PDB entry 7F57 | electron microscopy, 3.80 A resolution | chains C and D of the 5 polymer chains in the assembly

== Chain C (and D) ==
Protein: Glutamate receptor ionotropic, kainate 2
Source organism: Rattus norvegicus
Notes: chain D of this document is another copy of the same molecule, construct and numbering; everything in this record applies to it too
Reference sequence: P42260 (GRIK2_RAT); residues 1-908 here = UniProt positions 1-908
Sequence (908 residues; row label = number of the first residue in the row):
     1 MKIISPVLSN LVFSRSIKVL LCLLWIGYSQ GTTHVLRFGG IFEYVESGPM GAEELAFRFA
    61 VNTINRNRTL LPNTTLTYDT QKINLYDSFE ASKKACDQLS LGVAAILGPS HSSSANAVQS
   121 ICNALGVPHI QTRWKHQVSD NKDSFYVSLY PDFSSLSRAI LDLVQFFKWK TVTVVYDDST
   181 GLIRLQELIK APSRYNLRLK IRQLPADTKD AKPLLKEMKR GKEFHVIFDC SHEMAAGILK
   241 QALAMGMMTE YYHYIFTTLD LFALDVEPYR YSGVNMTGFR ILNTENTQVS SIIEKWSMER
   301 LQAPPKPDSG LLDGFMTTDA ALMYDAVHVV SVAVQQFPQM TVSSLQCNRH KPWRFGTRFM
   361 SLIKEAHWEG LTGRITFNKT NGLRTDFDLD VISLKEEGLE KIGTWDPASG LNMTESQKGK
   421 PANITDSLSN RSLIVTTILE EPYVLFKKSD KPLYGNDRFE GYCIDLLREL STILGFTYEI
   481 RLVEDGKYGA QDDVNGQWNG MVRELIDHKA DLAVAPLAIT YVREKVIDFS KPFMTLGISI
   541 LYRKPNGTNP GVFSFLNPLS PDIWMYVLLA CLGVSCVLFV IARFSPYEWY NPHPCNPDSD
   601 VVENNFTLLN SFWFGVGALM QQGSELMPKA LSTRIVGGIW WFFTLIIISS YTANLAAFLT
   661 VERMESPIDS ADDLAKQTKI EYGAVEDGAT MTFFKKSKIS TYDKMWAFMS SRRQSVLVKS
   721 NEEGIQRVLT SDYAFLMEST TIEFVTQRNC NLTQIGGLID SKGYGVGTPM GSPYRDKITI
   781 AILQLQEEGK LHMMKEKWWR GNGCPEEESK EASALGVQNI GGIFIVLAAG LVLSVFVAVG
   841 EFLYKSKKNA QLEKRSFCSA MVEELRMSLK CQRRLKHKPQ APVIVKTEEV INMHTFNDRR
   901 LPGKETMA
Unresolved in the structure: 1-32, 868-908 (chain D: 1-32, 851-908)
Cystine bridges: Cys96-Cys347
Covalent attachments: N-acetylglucosamine (NAG) linked to Asn275, Asn412, Asn430, Asn751; glycan linked to Asn378
Sequence notes: engineered mutation Leu107 (Phe in P42260); variant Val567 (Ile in P42260), Cys571 (Tyr in P42260)
Curated features (UniProtKB/Swiss-Prot):
  - binding site (L-glutamate): Pro516, Ala518, Arg523, Ala689, Thr690, Glu738
  - modified residue (Phosphoserine): Ser846, Ser868
  - glycosylation (N-linked (GlcNAc...) asparagine): Asn67, Asn73, Asn275, Asn378, Asn412, Asn423, Asn430, Asn546, Asn751
  - cross-link: Lys886 (Glycyl lysine isopeptide (Lys-Gly) (interchain with G-Cter in SUMO1))
  - natural variant: Cys571 (Y571C: In RNA edited version; this construct carries the variant), Gln621 (Q621R: In RNA edited version)
  - mutagenesis: Asn751 (N751Q: Loss of glycosylation), Val883 (V883A: Abolishes interaction with KLHL17. Abolishes actinfilin-mediated degradation), Ile884 (I884A: Abolishes interaction with KLHL17. Abolishes actinfilin-mediated degradation), Lys886 (K886R: Abolishes sumoylation. Loss of kainate-mediated endocytosis)
Reported in the primary citation:
  - specificity-determining residues: Arg220 (by similarity / conservation)

== Interface between chain C and chain D ==
Pairs across the interface (125; chain C residue first):
  Leu85(C) with Asp140(D)
  Tyr86(C) with Val138(D); Asp140(D); Asn141(D)
  Asp87(C) with Ser120(D), hydrogen bond
  Ser88(C) with Ala117(D); Ser120(D), hydrogen bond
  Phe89(C) with Ser120(D), hydrogen bond (backbone-side chain); Ile121(D), hydrophobic; Ala124(D), hydrophobic; Cys347(D)
  Lys93(C) with His350(D)
  Ser120(C) with Asp87(D), hydrogen bond; Ser88(D), hydrogen bond; Phe89(D), hydrogen bond (side chain-backbone)
  Ile121(C) with Phe89(D), hydrophobic
  Ala124(C) with Phe89(D), hydrophobic
  His136(C) with Ser179(D); Thr180(D)
  Val138(C) with His111(D); Ser113(D)
  Ser139(C) with Tyr86(D); Asp178(D), hydrogen bond
  Asp140(C) with Tyr86(D), hydrogen bond
  Asn141(C) with Tyr86(D)
  Tyr176(C) with Gln186(D); Lys190(D)
  Asp178(C) with Ser139(D)
  Ser179(C) with Ile183(D)
  Thr180(C) with His136(D)
  Leu182(C) with Leu182(D), hydrophobic
  Ile183(C) with Ser179(D); Ile183(D), hydrophobic
  Gln186(C) with Tyr176(D); Ser179(D); Leu182(D)
  Lys190(C) with Tyr176(D); Ile201(D); Gln203(D), hydrogen bond
  Ser193(C) with Lys200(D); Ile201(D), hydrogen bond (side chain-backbone); Arg202(D)
  Arg198(C) with Arg198(D)
  Lys200(C) with Pro192(D); Ser193(D)
  Ile201(C) with Ile189(D), hydrophobic; Ser193(D), hydrogen bond (backbone-side chain)
  Arg202(C) with Ser193(D)
  Gln203(C) with Lys190(D), hydrogen bond
  His350(C) with Lys93(D), hydrogen bond
  Asn557(C) with Ala814(D)
  Pro558(C) with Ala814(D); Leu815(D)
  Leu559(C) with Leu815(D)
  Ser560(C) with Ala814(D); Leu815(D), hydrogen bond (side chain-backbone); Gly816(D)
  Asp562(C) with Val817(D)
  Ile563(C) with Gly816(D); Val817(D), hydrophobic; Ile820(D), hydrophobic; Phe824(D), hydrophobic
  Ile581(C) with Ser834(D); Val835(D), hydrophobic
  Phe584(C) with Val839(D), hydrophobic; Phe842(D), hydrophobic
  Pro586(C) with Lys845(D)
  Tyr587(C) with Glu841(D), hydrogen bond
  Pro594(C) with Pro594(D)
  Cys595(C) with His593(D); Pro594(D); Cys595(D)
  Asn596(C) with His593(D), hydrogen bond (backbone-side chain)
  Ala618(C) with Gln622(D), hydrogen bond (backbone-side chain)
  Met627(C) with Trp613(D); Ser624(D); Leu626(D), hydrophobic
  Pro628(C) with Trp613(D)
  Lys629(C) with Leu609(D)
  Leu631(C) with Leu609(D), hydrophobic
  Ser632(C) with Ala838(D)
  Arg634(C) with Leu609(D); Asn610(D); Trp613(D)
  Ile635(C) with Ser834(D)
  Val636(C) with Ser834(D)
  Ile639(C) with Leu827(D); Gly830(D); Leu831(D)
  Trp640(C) with Leu827(D), hydrophobic
  Trp641(C) with Gly617(D); Met620(D), hydrophobic; Gln622(D)
  Phe642(C) with Met620(D), hydrophobic; Ile823(D), hydrophobic
  Phe643(C) with Ile823(D), hydrophobic; Phe824(D), hydrophobic; Leu827(D), hydrophobic
  Leu645(C) with Met620(D), hydrophobic; Ile648(D), hydrophobic
  Ile646(C) with Phe555(D), hydrophobic; Tyr651(D); Ile823(D), hydrophobic
  Ser649(C) with Tyr651(D); Thr652(D), hydrogen bond
  Ser650(C) with Leu815(D)
  Ala653(C) with Leu655(D); Ala656(D)
  Asn654(C) with Leu659(D); Arg663(D), hydrogen bond; Leu815(D)
  Ala657(C) with Leu659(D); Thr660(D)
  Thr660(C) with Thr660(D)
  Lys676(C) with Thr701(D)
  Thr678(C) with Asp672(D), hydrogen bond; Thr701(D)
  Lys679(C) with Ser670(D), hydrogen bond
  Lys704(C) with Ile699(D); Ser700(D)
  Ala707(C) with Lys698(D)
  Phe708(C) with Ile699(D), hydrophobic
  Ser711(C) with Ile759(D); Asp760(D)
  Arg712(C) with Ile759(D)
Also at the interface, not in a pair above, chain C (84 interface residues in all): Ser113, Asn116, Ala117, Ile189, Cys347, Tyr566, Pro597, Gly623, Gly638, Thr652, Val661, Ala675
Also at the interface, not in a pair above, chain D (90 interface residues in all): Asn116, Leu125, Arg349, Gln621, Glu625, Met664, Lys676, Tyr702, Gly757, Leu758, Val826

== Overview ==
84 residues of chain C face 90 of chain D across their interface; the contacts include 21 hydrogen bonds.
Polar contacts include Asp87(C)-Ser120(D), Ser88(C)-Ser120(D) and Phe89(C)-Ser120(D). Covalently linked
N-acetylglucosamine: at Asn275(C), Asn412(C), Asn430(C) and Asn751(C). UniProt lists 6 L-glutamate-binding
residues and 4 mutagenesis sites on chain C. The paper reports the specificity determinant Arg220(C).
Both chains are Glutamate receptor ionotropic, kainate 2 (Rattus norvegicus). Entry 7F57 (Kainate-bound
GluK2-1xNeto2 complex, at the desensitized state) was determined by electron microscopy together with 7F56,
7F59, 7F5A and 7F5B from the same study.
